PDB entry 1LIO | X-ray diffraction, 2.50 A resolution | chain A

== Chain A ==
Name: adenosine kinase
Organism: Toxoplasma gondii
Notes: EC 2.7.1.20
UniProtKB: Q9TVW2 (ADK_TOXGO); numbering as in UniProt (aligned over 1-363)
Amino-acid sequence (363 residues; row label = number of the first residue in the row):
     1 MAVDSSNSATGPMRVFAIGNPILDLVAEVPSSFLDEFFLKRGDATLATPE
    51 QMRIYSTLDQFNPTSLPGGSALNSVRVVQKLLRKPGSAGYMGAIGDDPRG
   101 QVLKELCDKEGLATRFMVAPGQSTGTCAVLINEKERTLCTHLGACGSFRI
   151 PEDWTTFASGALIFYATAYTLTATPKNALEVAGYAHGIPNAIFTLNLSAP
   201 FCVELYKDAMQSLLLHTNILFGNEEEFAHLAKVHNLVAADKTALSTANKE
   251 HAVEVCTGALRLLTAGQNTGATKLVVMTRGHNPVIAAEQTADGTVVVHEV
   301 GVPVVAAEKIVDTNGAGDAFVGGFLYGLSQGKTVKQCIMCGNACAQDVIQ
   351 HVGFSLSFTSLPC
Not modelled in the structure: 1-11, 239, 255-269, 357-363
Construct notes: conflict Thr-126 (Val in Q9TVW2), Ile-150 (Leu in Q9TVW2), Asp-240 (Glu in Q9TVW2), Gly-327 (Ala in Q9TVW2)
Swiss-Prot annotation at these positions:
  - active site: Asp-318
  - binding site (Mg(2+)): Ala-185, Ile-188, Ala-191

== Summary ==
UniProt lists active-site residue Asp-318 and 3 Mg2+-binding residues.
Chain A is adenosine kinase (Toxoplasma gondii); the structure, Structure of apo T. gondii adenosine kinase,
was determined by X-ray diffraction together with 1LII, 1LIJ and 1LIK from the same study.
